PDB entry 5CZ6 | X-ray diffraction, 2.70 A resolution | chains L and V of the 28 polymer chains in the assembly

# Chain L
Protein: Proteasome subunit beta type-6
From: Saccharomyces cerevisiae (strain ATCC 204508 / S288c)
Notes: EC 3.4.25.1
Reference sequence: P23724 (PSB6_YEAST); residues 1-222 here correspond to UniProt positions 20-241 (UniProt number = residue number + 19)
Amino-acid sequence (222 residues; each row starts with the number of its first residue):
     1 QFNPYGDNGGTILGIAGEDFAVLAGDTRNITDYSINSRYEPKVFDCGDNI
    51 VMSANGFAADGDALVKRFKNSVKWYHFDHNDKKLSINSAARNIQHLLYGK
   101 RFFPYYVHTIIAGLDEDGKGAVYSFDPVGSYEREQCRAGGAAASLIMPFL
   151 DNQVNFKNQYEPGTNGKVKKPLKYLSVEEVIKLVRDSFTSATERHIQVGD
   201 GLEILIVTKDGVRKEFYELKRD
Metal / ion sites: Mg2+: Asp222 (shared with Ile163(V), Asp166(V), Ser169(V) of chain V)

# Chain V
Protein: Proteasome subunit beta type-2
From: Saccharomyces cerevisiae (strain ATCC 204508 / S288c)
Notes: EC 3.4.25.1
Reference sequence: P25043 (PSB2_YEAST); residues 1-232 here correspond to UniProt positions 30-261 (UniProt number = residue number + 29)
Amino-acid sequence (232 residues; each row starts with the number of its first residue):
     1 TTIVGVKFNNGVVIAADTRSTQGPIVADKNCAKLHRISPKIWCAGAGTAA
    51 DTEAVTQLIGSNIELHSLYTSREPRVVSALQMLKQHLFKYQGHIGAYLIV
   101 AGVDPTGSHLFSIHAHGSTDVGYYLSLGSGSLAAMAVLESHWKQDLTKEE
   151 AIKLASDAIQAGIWNDLGSGSNVDVCVMEIGKDAEYLRNYLTPNVREEKQ
   201 KSYKFPRGTTAVLKESIVNICDIQEEQVDITA
Unresolved in the structure: 227-232
Covalent attachments: Syringolin A (SRG) linked to Thr1
Metal / ion sites: Mg2+: Ile163, Asp166, Ser169 (shared with Asp222(L) of chain L)
Ligand contacts: Syringolin A (SRG; (2S)-2-[[(2S)-1-[[(5S,8S,9E)-2,7-dioxo-5-propan-2-yl-1,6-diazacyclododeca-3,9-dien-8-yl]amino]-3-methyl-1-oxo-butan-2-yl]carbamoylamino]-3-methyl-butanoic acid): Arg19, Ser20, Thr21, Gln22, Cys31, Lys33, Gly45, Ala46, Gly47, Thr48, Ala49
Reported in the primary citation:
  - catalytic residues: Lys33 (proposed by the authors, not directly observed)

# Chain L / chain V interface
Pairs across the interface - 61 pairs, chain L then chain V:
  Arg28(L) - Leu167(V)
  Ile30(L) - Leu167(V)  hydrophobic
  Asp32(L) - Leu167(V)
  Tyr33(L) - Asp166(V)
  Tyr33(L) - Leu167(V)  hydrogen bond (backbone-backbone)
  Tyr33(L) - Gly168(V)
  Ser34(L) - Leu167(V)
  Ile35(L) - Trp164(V)
  Ile35(L) - Leu167(V)  hydrophobic
  Arg38(L) - Trp164(V)  hydrogen bond (side chain-backbone)
  Arg38(L) - Asn165(V)
  Phe149(L) - Tyr203(V)  hydrophobic
  Asn152(L) - Phe205(V)
  Gln153(L) - Tyr203(V)
  Gln153(L) - Phe205(V)
  Asn158(L) - Thr209(V)
  Gln159(L) - Phe205(V)
  Gln159(L) - Thr209(V)
  Tyr160(L) - Thr209(V)  hydrogen bond (backbone-backbone)
  Tyr160(L) - Ala211(V)  hydrophobic
  Pro162(L) - Pro206(V)  hydrophobic
  Pro162(L) - Arg207(V)
  Pro162(L) - Gly208(V)
  Asn165(L) - Thr210(V)
  Asn165(L) - Val212(V)
  Gly166(L) - Ala211(V)
  Glu179(L) - Lys201(V)
  Lys182(L) - Gln200(V)
  Leu183(L) - Tyr203(V)
  Arg185(L) - Glu197(V)  salt bridge
  Arg185(L) - Gln200(V)  hydrogen bond
  Asp186(L) - Lys199(V)
  Asp186(L) - Gln200(V)  hydrogen bond (side chain-backbone)
  Asp186(L) - Lys201(V)  hydrogen bond (side chain-backbone)
  Asp186(L) - Tyr203(V)  hydrogen bond
  Thr189(L) - Arg196(V)
  Ser190(L) - Arg196(V)
  Glu193(L) - Val26(V)
  Glu193(L) - Lys29(V)  salt bridge
  Glu193(L) - Arg196(V)
  Arg194(L) - Ile25(V)
  Arg194(L) - Val26(V)  hydrogen bond (backbone-backbone)
  Arg194(L) - Ala27(V)  hydrogen bond (side chain-backbone)
  Arg194(L) - Lys29(V)
  His195(L) - Pro24(V)
  His195(L) - Ile25(V)
  Ile196(L) - Arg19(V)
  Ile196(L) - Thr21(V)
  Ile196(L) - Gly23(V)
  Ile196(L) - Pro24(V)  hydrogen bond (backbone-backbone)
  Ile196(L) - Val26(V)  hydrophobic
  Ile196(L) - Leu167(V)
  Lys220(L) - Asn194(V)  hydrogen bond (side chain-backbone)
  Arg221(L) - Trp164(V)
  Asp222(L) - Arg19(V)  salt bridge
  Asp222(L) - Ile163(V)
  Asp222(L) - Trp164(V)
  Asp222(L) - Ser169(V)
  Asp222(L) - Gly170(V)
  Asp222(L) - Ser171(V)  hydrogen bond (side chain-backbone)
  Asp222(L) - Asn194(V)
Interface residues without a listed pair, chain L (34 interface residues in all): Leu145, Glu161, Gln197, Glu218
Interface residues without a listed pair, chain V (34 interface residues in all): Asp28, Val195

# In short
Chain L and chain V each contribute 34 residues to their interface, with 12 hydrogen bonds and 3 salt bridges.
Among the polar pairs are Arg185(L)-Glu197(V), Glu193(L)-Lys29(V) and Asp222(L)-Arg19(V). Syringolin A is
covalently linked to Thr1(V). Asp222(L), Ile163(V), Asp166(V) and Ser169(V) coordinate Mg2+. The paper reports
the catalytic residue Lys33(V).
Chain L is Proteasome subunit beta type-6 and chain V is Proteasome subunit beta type-2, both from
Saccharomyces cerevisiae (strain ATCC 204508 / S288c); the structure, Yeast 20S proteasome beta5-T1A mutant in
complex with Syringolin A, propeptide expressed in trans, was determined by X-ray diffraction together with
5CZ4, 5CZ5, 5CZ7, 5CZ8, 5CZ9, 5CZA and 16 further entries from the same study.
